Entry 4I55 (X-ray diffraction, 2.20 A resolution); this record covers chains A and F of the 6 polymer chains in the assembly.

[Chain A]
Name: Tubulin alpha-1B chain
From: Bos taurus
UniProtKB: P81947 (TBA1B_BOVIN); the construct has insertions or renumbered stretches relative to UniProt, so the offset changes along the chain: 1-445 = UniProt 1-445; 456-458 = UniProt 446-448
Chain sequence (450 residues; numbered 1 to 450; the number before each row is that of its first residue):
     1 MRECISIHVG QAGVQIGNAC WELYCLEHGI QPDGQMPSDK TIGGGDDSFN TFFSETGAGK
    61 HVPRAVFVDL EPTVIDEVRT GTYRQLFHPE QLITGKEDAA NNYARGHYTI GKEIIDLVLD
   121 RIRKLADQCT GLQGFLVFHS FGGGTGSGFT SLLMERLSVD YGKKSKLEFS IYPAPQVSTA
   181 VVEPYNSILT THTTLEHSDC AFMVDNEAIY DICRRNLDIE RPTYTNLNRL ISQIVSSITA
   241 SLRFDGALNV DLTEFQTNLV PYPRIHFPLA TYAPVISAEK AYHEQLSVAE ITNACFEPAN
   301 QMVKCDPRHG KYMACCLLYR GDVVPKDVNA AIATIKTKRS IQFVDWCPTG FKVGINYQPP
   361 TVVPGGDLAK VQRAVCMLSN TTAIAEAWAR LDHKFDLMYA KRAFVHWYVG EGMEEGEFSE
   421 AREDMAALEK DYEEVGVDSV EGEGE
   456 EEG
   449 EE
Not modelled in the structure: 441-445, 456-458
Bound ions: Ca2+: Asp39, Thr41, Gly44, Glu55
Residues lining bound ligands: GTP (guanosine-5'-triphosphate): Gly10, Gln11, Ala12, Gln15, Ile16, Asp69, Asp98, Ala99, Ala100, Asn101, Ser140, Gly142, Gly143, Gly144, Thr145, Gly146, Ile171, Pro173, Val177, Ser178, Thr179, Glu183, Asn206, Tyr224, Leu227, Asn228, Ile231

[Chain F]
Name: Tubulin tyrosine ligase, TTL
From: Gallus gallus
UniProtKB: E1BQ43 (E1BQ43_CHICK); numbering as in UniProt (aligned over 1-378)
Chain sequence (384 residues; numbered 1 to 384; the number before each row is that of its first residue):
     1 MYTFVVRDEN SSVYAEVSRL LLATGQWKRL RKDNPRFNLM LGERNRLPFG RLGHEPGLVQ
    61 LVNYYRGADK LCRKASLVKL IKTSPELSES CTWFPESYVI YPTNLKTPVA PAQNGIRHLI
   121 NNTRTDEREV FLAAYNRRRE GREGNVWIAK SSAGAKGEGI LISSEASELL DFIDEQGQVH
   181 VIQKYLEKPL LLEPGHRKFD IRSWVLVDHL YNIYLYREGV LRTSSEPYNS ANFQDKTCHL
   241 TNHCIQKEYS KNYGRYEEGN EMFFEEFNQY LMDALNTTLE NSILLQIKHI IRSCLMCIEP
   301 AISTKHLHYQ SFQLFGFDFM VDEELKVWLI EVNGAPACAQ KLYAELCQGI VDVAISSVFP
   361 LADTGQKTSQ PTSIFIKLHH HHHH
Not modelled in the structure: 107-124, 153-157, 363-370
Sequence notes: expression tag (379-384)
Bound ions: Mg2+ site 1: Asp318 (together with AMP-PCP); Mg2+ site 2: Glu331 (together with AMP-PCP)
Residues lining bound ligands: AMP-PCP (ACP; phosphomethylphosphonic acid adenylate ester): Lys74, Ile148, Lys150, Gln183, Lys184, Tyr185, Leu186, Lys198, Asp200, Arg202, Arg222, His239, Leu240, Thr241, Asn242, Asp318, Met320, Ile330, Glu331, Asn333

[Chain A / chain F interface]
Contacting residue pairs (36; chain A residue first):
  Gln176(A) with Pro56(F)
  Glu207(A) with His54(F), salt bridge
  Glu297(A) with His306(F)
  Pro298(A) with Leu307(F), hydrophobic
  Lys304(A) with His54(F); His308(F)
  Asp306(A) with Arg66(F); Leu307(F)
  Arg308(A) with Pro300(F), hydrogen bond (side chain-backbone); Ala301(F), hydrogen bond (side chain-backbone); Ile302(F); Ser303(F), hydrogen bond (side chain-backbone)
  His309(A) with Arg66(F), hydrogen bond (side chain-backbone); Gly67(F); Ala301(F), hydrogen bond (side chain-backbone)
  Ser340(A) with Ala301(F)
  Glu386(A) with Gly50(F); Arg66(F), salt bridge
  Arg390(A) with Gly50(F); His54(F)
  His393(A) with Arg51(F)
  Glu433(A) with Arg46(F), salt bridge
  Val440(A) with Asp69(F); Arg73(F)
  Glu449(A) with Asn10(F); Ser11(F); Ser12(F), hydrogen bond; Arg44(F), salt bridge; Ala335(F); Ala337(F)
  Glu450(A) with Arg202(F), hydrogen bond (backbone-side chain); Asn333(F), hydrogen bond; Gly334(F); Ala335(F), hydrogen bond (side chain-backbone); Pro336(F); Ala337(F), hydrogen bond (backbone-backbone)
Interface residues without a listed pair, chain A (19 interface residues in all): Cys305, Lys338, Ala389
Interface residues without a listed pair, chain F (30 interface residues in all): Gly53, Arg222, Glu299, Tyr343

[Overview]
Chain A and chain F form an interface of 19 and 30 residues respectively, with 10 hydrogen bonds and 4 salt
bridges. Polar contacts include Glu207(A)-His54(F), Glu386(A)-Arg66(F) and Glu433(A)-Arg46(F). Bound to chain
A: GTP. Ligands of chain F: AMP-PCP.
Here chain A is Tubulin alpha-1B chain (Bos taurus) and chain F is Tubulin tyrosine ligase, TTL (Gallus
gallus). Entry 4I55 (Crystal structure of tubulin-stathmin-TTL complex) was determined by X-ray diffraction,
deposited together with 4I4T and 4I50.
